PDB entry 6N4B | electron microscopy, 3.00 A resolution | chains A and R of the 5 polymer chains in the assembly

[Chain A]
Protein: Guanine nucleotide-binding protein G(i) subunit alpha-1
Organism: Homo sapiens
UniProt: P63096 (GNAI1_HUMAN); residues 1-354 here = UniProt positions 1-354
Amino-acid sequence (354 residues; row label = number of the first residue in the row):
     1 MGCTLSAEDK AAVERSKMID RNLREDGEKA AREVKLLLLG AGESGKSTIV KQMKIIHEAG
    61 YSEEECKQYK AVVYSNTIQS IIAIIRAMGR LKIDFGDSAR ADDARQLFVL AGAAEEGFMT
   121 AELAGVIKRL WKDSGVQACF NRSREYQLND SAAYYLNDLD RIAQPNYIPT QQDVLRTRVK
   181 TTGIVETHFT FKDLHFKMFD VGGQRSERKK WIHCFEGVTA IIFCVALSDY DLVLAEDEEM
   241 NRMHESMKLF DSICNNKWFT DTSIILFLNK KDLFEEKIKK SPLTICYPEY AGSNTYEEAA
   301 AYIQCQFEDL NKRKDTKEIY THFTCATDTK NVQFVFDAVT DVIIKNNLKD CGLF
Unresolved in the structure: 1-2, 55-181, 233-239
Swiss-Prot annotation at these positions:
  - region: Lys35 to Thr48 (G1 motif), Asp173 to Thr181 (G2 motif), Phe196 to Arg205 (G3 motif), Ile265 to Asp272 (G4 motif), Thr324 to Thr329 (G5 motif)
  - binding site (GTP): Glu43 to Thr48, Ser151, Leu175 to Thr181, Asp200 to Gln204, Asn269 to Asp272, Ala326
  - binding site (Mg(2+)): Ser47, Thr181
  - modified residue: Arg178 (ADP-ribosylarginine), Gln204 (Deamidated glutamine), Cys351 (ADP-ribosylcysteine)
  - lipidation: Gly2 (N-myristoyl glycine), Cys3 (S-palmitoyl cysteine)
  - natural variant: Gly40 (G40C: In NEDHISB; G40R: In NEDHISB), Gly45 (G45D: In NEDHISB), Thr48 (T48I: In NEDHISB; T48K: In NEDHISB), Gln52 (Q52P: In NEDHISB), Ser75 (deletion: In NEDHISB; uncertain significance), Gln172 (deletion: In NEDHISB), Asp173 (D173V: In NEDHISB), Glu186 to Phe189 (deletion: In NEDHISB; uncertain significance), Cys224 (C224Y: In NEDHISB), Lys270 (K270N: In NEDHISB; K270R: In NEDHISB), Asp272 (D272G: In NEDHISB), Ala326 (A326P: In NEDHISB), 1 further natural variant entry in UniProt
  - mutagenesis: Gly42 (G42R: Abolishes switch to an activated conformation and dissociation from beta and gamma subunits upon GTP binding. Abolishes interaction with RGS family members), Glu116 (E116L: Enhances interaction (inactive GDP-bound) with RGS14), Gln147 (Q147L: Enhances interaction (inactive GDP-bound) with RGS14), Glu245 (E245L: Enhances interaction (inactive GDP-bound) with RGS14)
Reported in the primary citation:
  - conformationally variable residues (loop rearrangement): Glu43

[Chain R]
Protein: Cannabinoid receptor 1
Organism: Homo sapiens
UniProt: P21554 (CNR1_HUMAN); the construct has insertions or renumbered stretches relative to UniProt, so the offset changes along the chain: -6 to 80 = UniProt 1-87; 88-472 = UniProt 88-472
Amino-acid sequence (495 residues; row label = number of the first residue in the row; numbers below 1 keep their minus sign (Asp-14 is residue -14)):
   -14 DYKDDDDAMK SILDGLADTT FRTITTDLLY VGSNDIQYED IKGDMASKLG YFPQKFPLTS
    46 FRGSPFQEKM TAGDNPQLVP ADQVNITEFY NKSLSENLYF QGSFKENEEN IQCGENFMDI
   106 ECFMVLNPSQ QLAIAVLSLT LGTFTVLENL LVLCVILHSR SLRCRPSYHF IGSLAVADLL
   166 GSVIFVYSFI DFHVFHRKDS RNVFLFKLGG VTASFTASVG SLFLTAIDRY ISIHRPLAYK
   226 RIVTRPKAVV AFCLMWTIAI VIAVLPLLGW NCEKLQSVCS DIFPHIDETY LMFWIGVTSV
   286 LLLFIVYAYM YILWKAHSHA VRMIQRGTQK SIIIHTSEDG KVQVTRPDQA RMDIRLAKTL
   346 VLILVVLIIC WGPLLAIMVY DVFGKMNKLI KTVFAFCSML CLLNSTVNPI IYALRSKDLR
   406 HAFRSMFPSC EGTAQPLDNS MGDSDCLHKH ANNAASVHRA AESCIKSTVK IAKVTMSVST
   466 DTSAEALGSH HHHHH
Unresolved in the structure: -14 to 108, 258-263, 314-334, 412-480
Disulfides: Cys257-Cys264
Sequence notes: expression tag (-14 to -7, 473-480); insertion (81-87)
Small-molecule neighbours: KCA (methyl N-{1-[(4-fluorophenyl)methyl]-1H-indazole-3-carbonyl}-3-methyl-L-valinate): Phe170, Ser173, Phe174, Phe177, His178, Val196, Thr197, Phe200, Phe268, Pro269, Tyr275, Leu276, Trp356, Met363, Phe379, Ser383
Swiss-Prot annotation at these positions:
  - region: Lys-5 to Val16 (Required for mitochondrial localization)
  - modified residue (Phosphoserine): Ser425, Ser429
  - lipidation: Cys415 (S-palmitoyl cysteine)
  - glycosylation (N-linked (GlcNAc...) asparagine): Asn70, Asn76
Reported in the primary citation:
  - binding site for KCA: Phe174, Phe177, His178, Phe200, Phe268, Trp356
  - conformationally variable residues (helix shift, side-chain flip): Phe174, Phe177, His178, Phe200, Trp356, Pro358
  - binding site for KCA: Ser383 (from molecular simulation)
  - mutagenesis - L222F: increased signaling in response to Gs (citing earlier work)
  - mutagenesis - L222A: abolished signaling in response to Gs (citing earlier work)
  - mutagenesis - L222A: unchanged signaling in response to Gi (citing earlier work)

[Chain A / chain R interface]
Pairs across the interface - 19 pairs, chain A then chain R:
  Tyr320(A) - Thr313(R)
  Gln333(A) - Arg311(R)
  Phe334(A) - Thr313(R)
  Asp337(A) - Arg311(R)  salt bridge
  Ile343(A) - Leu222(R)  hydrophobic
  Ile344(A) - Pro221(R)  hydrophobic
  Asn347(A) - Ser217(R)
  Asn347(A) - Pro221(R)  hydrogen bond (side chain-backbone)
  Asn347(A) - Tyr224(R)
  Leu348(A) - Ser217(R)
  Leu348(A) - Ile218(R)  hydrophobic
  Asp350(A) - Arg150(R)
  Asp350(A) - Ser152(R)
  Cys351(A) - Ser152(R)
  Gly352(A) - Ser401(R)
  Leu353(A) - Arg214(R)
  Leu353(A) - Leu341(R)  hydrophobic
  Phe354(A) - Met337(R)  hydrophobic
  Phe354(A) - Arg340(R)
Interface residues without a listed pair, chain A (15 interface residues in all): Thr340, Asp341
Interface residues without a listed pair, chain R (18 interface residues in all): Asp213, His304, Met308, Lys402

[Summary]
Chain A and chain R form an interface of 15 and 18 residues respectively; the contacts include 1 hydrogen bond
and 1 salt bridge. Polar contacts include Asp337(A)-Arg311(R) and Asn347(A)-Pro221(R). From the paper: a
binding site for KCA at Phe174(R), Phe177(R) and His178(R) among others; L222F of chain R increases signaling
in response to Gs.
Here chain A is Guanine nucleotide-binding protein G(i) subunit alpha-1 and chain R is Cannabinoid receptor 1,
both from Homo sapiens. Entry 6N4B (Cannabinoid Receptor 1-G Protein Complex) was determined by electron
microscopy.
